PDB entry 8KEI | electron microscopy, 3.56 A resolution | chains B and E of the 5 polymer chains in the assembly

== Chain B ==
Protein: Cytochrome b-245 heavy chain
From: Homo sapiens
Notes: EC 1.-.-.-
UniProt: P04839 (CY24B_HUMAN); numbering as in UniProt (aligned over 6-570)
Sequence (565 residues; numbered 6 to 570; the number before each row is that of its first residue):
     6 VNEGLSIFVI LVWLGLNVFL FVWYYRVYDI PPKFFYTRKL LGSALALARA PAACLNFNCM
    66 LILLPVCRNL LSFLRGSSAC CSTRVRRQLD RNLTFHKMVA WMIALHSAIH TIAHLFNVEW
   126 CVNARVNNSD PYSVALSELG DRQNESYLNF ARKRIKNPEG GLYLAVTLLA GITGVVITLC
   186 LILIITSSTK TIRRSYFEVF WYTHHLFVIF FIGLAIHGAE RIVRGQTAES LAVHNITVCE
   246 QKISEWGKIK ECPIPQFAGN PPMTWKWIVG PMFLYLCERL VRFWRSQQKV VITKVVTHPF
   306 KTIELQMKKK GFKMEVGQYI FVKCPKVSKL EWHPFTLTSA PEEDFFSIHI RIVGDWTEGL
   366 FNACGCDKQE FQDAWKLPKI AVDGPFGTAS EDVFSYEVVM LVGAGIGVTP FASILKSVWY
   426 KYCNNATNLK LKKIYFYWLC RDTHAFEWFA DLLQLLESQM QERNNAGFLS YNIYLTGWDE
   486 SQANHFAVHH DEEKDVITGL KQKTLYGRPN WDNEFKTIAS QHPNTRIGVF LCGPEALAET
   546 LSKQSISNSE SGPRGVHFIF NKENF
Disordered / not traced: 373-380, 484-506
Disulfide bonds: Cys244-Cys257
Covalent attachments: N-acetylglucosamine (NAG) linked to Asn132, Asn149, Asn240
Metal / ion sites: heme Fe site 1: His101, His209; heme Fe site 2 near His115 (its only coordinating residue here)
Small-molecule neighbours:
  - heme (HEM), molecule 1: Val6, Ile67, Val71, Leu98, His101, Lys102, Ala105, Trp106, Leu186, Ile189, Ile190, Ser193, Arg198, Phe205, Trp206, His209, Phe212, Phe215, Phe216
  - heme (HEM), molecule 2: Arg54, Ala57, Leu60, Asn61, Ser112, His115, Thr116, His119, Ala175, Gly176, Gly179, Val180, Ile182, Thr183, Phe215, Leu219, His222, Gly223, Ala224, Arg226, Ile227, Val228
  - p22phox (LBN; 1-palmitoyl-2-oleoyl-sn-glycero-3-phosphocholine): Lys44, Leu45, Gly47, Ser48, Leu52, Leu110, Ile114, Ile117, Phe121, Trp125, Asp135, Ser138

== Chain E ==
Protein: monoclonal antibody 7G5 light chain
From: Oryctolagus cuniculus
Notes: antibody fragment or engineered binder
Sequence (217 residues; numbered 2 to 218; the number before each row is that of its first residue):
     2 ALVMTQTPSS VSAAVRGTVT IKCQASENIY SNLAWYQQKP GQPPKLLIYG ASKLASGVPS
    62 RFKGSGSGTD YTLTIRDLEA ADAATYYCQQ FYDSLNTDNA FGGGTKVEIK RTVAAPSVFI
   122 FPPSDEQLKS GTASVVCLLN NFYPREAKVQ WKVDNALQSG NSQESVTEQD SKDSTYSLSS
   182 TLTLSKADYE KHKVYACEVT HQGLSSPVTK SFNRGEC
Disulfide bonds: Cys24-Cys89, Cys138-Cys198

== Interface between chain B and chain E ==
Residue-residue contacts - 7 pairs, chain B then chain E:
  Lys253(B) - Asn33(E)  hydrogen bond (backbone-side chain)
  Lys253(B) - Tyr93(E)
  Ile254(B) - Tyr93(E)
  Lys255(B) - Tyr93(E)  hydrogen bond (backbone-backbone)
  Lys255(B) - Asp94(E)  salt bridge
  Glu256(B) - Tyr93(E)
  Glu256(B) - Ser95(E)  hydrogen bond
Other interface residues (no listed pair), chain B (5 interface residues in all): Gly252
Other interface residues (no listed pair), chain E (9 interface residues in all): Glu28, Tyr31, Phe92, Leu96, Asn97

== Summary ==
The interface between chain B and chain E involves 5 residues on one side and 9 on the other, with 3 hydrogen
bonds and 1 salt bridge. Polar pairs include Lys255(B)-Asp94(E), Lys253(B)-Asn33(E) and Glu256(B)-Ser95(E).
Bound to chain B: heme and p22phox.
Here chain B is Cytochrome b-245 heavy chain (Homo sapiens) and chain E is monoclonal antibody 7G5 light chain
(Oryctolagus cuniculus). Entry 8KEI (Cryo-EM structure of NADPH oxidase 2 in complex with p22phox and EROS)
was determined by electron microscopy.
